PDB entry 1QA3 | X-ray diffraction, 2.00 A resolution | chain A

# Chain A
Name: Tailspike protein
Source organism: Enterobacteria phage P22
Notes: fragment: receptor binding c-terminal fragment
Reference sequence: P12528 (TSPE_BPP22); residues 113-666 here correspond to UniProt positions 114-667 (UniProt number = residue number + 1)
Sequence (554 residues; row label = number of the first residue in the row):
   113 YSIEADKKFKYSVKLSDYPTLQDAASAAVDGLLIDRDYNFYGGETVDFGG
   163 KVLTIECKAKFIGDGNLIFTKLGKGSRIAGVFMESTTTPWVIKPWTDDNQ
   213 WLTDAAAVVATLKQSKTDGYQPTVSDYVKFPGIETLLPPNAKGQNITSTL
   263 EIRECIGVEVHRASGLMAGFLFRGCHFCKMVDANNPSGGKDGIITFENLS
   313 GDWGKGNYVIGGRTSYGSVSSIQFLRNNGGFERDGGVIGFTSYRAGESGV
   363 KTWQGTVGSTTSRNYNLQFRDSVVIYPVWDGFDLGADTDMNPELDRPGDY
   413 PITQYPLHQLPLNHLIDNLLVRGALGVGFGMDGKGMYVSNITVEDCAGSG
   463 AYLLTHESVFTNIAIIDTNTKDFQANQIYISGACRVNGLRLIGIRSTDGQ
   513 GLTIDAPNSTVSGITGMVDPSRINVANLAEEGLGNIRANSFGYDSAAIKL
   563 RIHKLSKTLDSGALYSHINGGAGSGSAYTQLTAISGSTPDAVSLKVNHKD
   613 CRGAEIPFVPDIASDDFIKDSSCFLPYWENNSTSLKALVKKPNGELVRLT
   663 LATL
Disordered / not traced: 401-406, 508-513
Differences from the reference sequence: engineered mutation Ile334 (Ala335 in P12528)
Swiss-Prot annotation at these positions:
  - active site: Glu359, Asp392, Asp395

# In short
From UniProt: 3 active-site residues.
Chain A is Tailspike protein (Enterobacteria phage P22); the structure, Tailspike protein, mutant A334I, was
determined by X-ray diffraction (same publication as 1QA1, 1QA2 and 1CLW).
